Entry 8WMN (electron microscopy, 2.82 A resolution); this record covers chains G and H of the 8 polymer chains in the assembly.

== Chain G (and H) ==
Protein: PcrIIC1
Notes: chain H of this document is another copy of the same molecule, construct and numbering; everything in this record applies to it too
Chain sequence (136 residues; each row starts with the number of its first residue):
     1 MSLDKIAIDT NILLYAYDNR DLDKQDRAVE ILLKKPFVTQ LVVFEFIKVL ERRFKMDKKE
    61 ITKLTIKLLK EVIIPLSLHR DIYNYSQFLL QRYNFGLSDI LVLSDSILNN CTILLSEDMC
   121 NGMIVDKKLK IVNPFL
Not modelled in the structure: 1-2
Metal / ion sites: Mg2+ near Asp99 (its only coordinating residue here)

== Interface between chain G and chain H ==
Pairs across the interface (45):
  Gln40(G) with Leu78(H)
  Leu41(G) with Phe44(H), hydrophobic
  Val43(G) with Tyr83(H)
  Phe44(G) with Leu41(H), hydrophobic; Leu78(H), hydrophobic; Tyr83(H)
  Glu45(G) with Lys48(H), salt bridge
  Ile47(G) with Leu97(H), hydrophobic
  Glu51(G) with Leu97(H)
  Lys58(G) with Leu90(H); Phe95(H); Leu97(H)
  Lys59(G) with Leu90(H)
  Thr62(G) with Tyr83(H); Ser86(H); Gln87(H); Leu90(H); Leu97(H)
  Ile66(G) with Tyr83(H); Asn84(H); Gln87(H)
  Leu69(G) with Tyr83(H), hydrophobic
  Pro75(G) with Arg80(H)
  Leu78(G) with Gln40(H); Phe44(H), hydrophobic
  Arg80(G) with Pro75(H)
  Tyr83(G) with Gln40(H), hydrogen bond; Val43(H); Phe44(H); Thr62(H); Ile66(H); Leu69(H), hydrophobic
  Asn84(G) with Ile66(H)
  Gln87(G) with Thr62(H); Lys63(H), hydrogen bond; Ile66(H)
  Leu90(G) with Lys58(H); Lys59(H); Thr62(H)
  Gln91(G) with Lys59(H)
  Phe95(G) with Lys58(H)
  Leu97(G) with Ile47(H), hydrophobic; Lys58(H); Ile61(H), hydrophobic; Thr62(H)
Also at the interface, not in a pair above, chain G (25 interface residues in all): Ile61, Thr65, Ser86
Also at the interface, not in a pair above, chain H (26 interface residues in all): Thr65, Gln91, Ser98

== Summary ==
The interface between chain G and chain H involves 25 residues on one side and 26 on the other; the contacts
include 2 hydrogen bonds and 1 salt bridge. Polar pairs include Glu45(G)-Lys48(H), Tyr83(G)-Gln40(H) and
Gln87(G)-Lys63(H).
Both chains are PcrIIC1. Entry 8WMN (Structure of CbCas9-PcrIIC1 complex bound to 62-bp DNA substrate
(symmetric 20-nt complementary)) was determined by electron microscopy, deposited together with 8IYQ, 8WMH,
8WMM and 8WR4.
